Entry 5NG5 (electron microscopy, 6.50 A resolution (low resolution: residue-level contacts below are approximate; hydrogen-bond / salt-bridge calls are withheld)); this record covers chains E and J of the 15 polymer chains in the assembly.

# Chain E
Molecule: Multidrug efflux pump subunit AcrA
Organism: Escherichia coli
Reference sequence: P0AE06 (ACRA_ECOLI); numbering as in UniProt (aligned over 25-397)
Chain sequence (373 residues; each row starts with the number of its first residue):
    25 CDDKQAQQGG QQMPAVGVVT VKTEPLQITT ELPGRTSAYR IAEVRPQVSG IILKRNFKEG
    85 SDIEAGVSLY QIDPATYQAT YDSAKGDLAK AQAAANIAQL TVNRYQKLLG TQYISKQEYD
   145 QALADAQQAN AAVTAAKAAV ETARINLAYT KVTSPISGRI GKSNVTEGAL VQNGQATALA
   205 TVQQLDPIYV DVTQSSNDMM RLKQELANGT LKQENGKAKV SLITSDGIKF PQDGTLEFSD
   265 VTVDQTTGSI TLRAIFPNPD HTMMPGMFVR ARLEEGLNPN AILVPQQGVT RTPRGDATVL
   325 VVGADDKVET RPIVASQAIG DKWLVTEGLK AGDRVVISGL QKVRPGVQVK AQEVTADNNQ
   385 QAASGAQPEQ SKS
Not modelled in the structure: 25-37, 378-397
Construct notes: conflict Met223 (Phe in P0AE06), Met224 (Leu in P0AE06), Met287 (Leu in P0AE06), Met288 (Leu in P0AE06)
UniProt features mapped onto this chain:
  - lipidation: Cys25 (N-palmitoyl cysteine)

# Chain J
Molecule: Multidrug efflux pump subunit AcrB
Organism: Escherichia coli
Reference sequence: P31224 (ACRB_ECOLI); residue numbers follow UniProt; this construct covers 1-1049
Chain sequence (1049 residues; numbered 1 to 1049; the number before each row is that of its first residue):
     1 MPNFFIDRPI FAWVIAIIIM LAGGLAILKL PVAQYPTIAP PAVTISASYP GADAKTVQDT
    61 VTQVIEQNMN GIDNLMYMSS NSDSTGTVQI TLTFESGTDA DIAQVQVQNK LQLAMPLLPQ
   121 EVQQQGVSVE KSSSSFLMVV GVINTDGTMT QEDISDYVAA NMKDAISRTS GVGDVQLFGS
   181 QYAMRIWMNP NELNKFQLTP VDVITAIKAQ NAQVAAGQLG GTPPVKGQQL NASIIAQTRL
   241 TSTEEFGKIL LKVNQDGSRV LLRDVAKIEL GGENYDIIAE FNGQPASGLG IKLATGANAL
   301 DTAAAIRAEL AKMEPFFPSG LKIVYPYDTT PFVKISIHEV VKTLVEAIIL VFLVMYLFLQ
   361 NFRATLIPTI AVPVVLLGTF AVLAAFGFSI NTLTMFGMVL AIGLLVDDAI VVVENVERVM
   421 AEEGLPPKEA TRKSMGQIQG ALVGIAMVLS AVFVPMAFFG GSTGAIYRQF SITIVSAMAL
   481 SVLVALILTP ALCATMLKPI AKGDHGEGKK GFFGWFNRMF EKSTHHYTDS VGGILRSTGR
   541 YLVLYLIIVV GMAYLFVRLP SSFLPDEDQG VFMTMVQLPA GATQERTQKV LNEVTHYYLT
   601 KEKNNVESVF AVNGFGFAGR GQNTGIAFVS LKDWADRPGE ENKVEAITMR ATRAFSQIKD
   661 AMVFAFNLPA IVELGTATGF DFELIDQAGL GHEKLTQARN QLLAEAAKHP DMLTSVRPNG
   721 LEDTPQFKID IDQEKAQALG VSINDINTTL GAAWGGSYVN DFIDRGRVKK VYVMSEAKYR
   781 MLPDDIGDWY VRAADGQMVP FSAFSSSRWE YGSPRLERYN GLPSMEILGQ AAPGKSTGEA
   841 MELMEQLASK LPTGVGYDWT GMSYQERLSG NQAPSLYAIS LIVVFLCLAA LYESWSIPFS
   901 VMLVVPLGVI GALLAATFRG LTNDVYFQVG LLTTIGLSAK NAILIVEFAK DLMDKEGKGL
   961 IEATLDAVRM RLRPILMTSL AFILGVMPLV ISTGAGSGAQ NAVGTGVMGG MVTATVLAIF
  1021 FVPVFFVVVR RRFSRKNEDI EHSHTVDHH
Not modelled in the structure: 1034-1049
Ligand contacts: 5QF (6-[2-(3,4-dimethoxyphenyl)ethylsulfanyl]-8-[4-(2-methoxyethyl)piperazin-1-yl]-3,3-dimethyl-1,4-dihydropyrano[3,4-c]pyridine-5-carbonitrile): Phe136, Val139, Gln151, Phe178, Gly179, Ile277, Ile278, Ala279, Ala286, Ser287, Gly288, Leu289, Pro326, Tyr327, Val571, Met573, Phe610, Val612, Phe615, Phe617, Arg620, Phe628, Leu668
UniProt features mapped onto this chain:
  - mutagenesis: His526 (H526Y: Partially restores chloramphenicol resistance to an AcrZ G30R mutant)

# Chain E / chain J interface
Residue-residue contacts (26):
  Leu56(E) - Gly257(J)
  Pro57(E) - Gly257(J)
  Pro57(E) - Ser258(J)
  Pro57(E) - Arg259(J)
  Arg59(E) - Gln255(J)
  Thr217(E) - Gln255(J)
  Thr217(E) - Asp256(J)
  Thr217(E) - Gly257(J)
  Thr217(E) - Ser258(J)
  Gln218(E) - Asp256(J)
  Ser219(E) - Asp256(J)
  Gln269(E) - Lys195(J)
  Thr270(E) - Phe196(J)
  Thr270(E) - Gln197(J)
  Thr270(E) - Lys252(J)
  Thr271(E) - Phe196(J)
  Thr271(E) - Lys252(J)
  Thr271(E) - Val253(J)
  Thr271(E) - Asn254(J)
  Thr271(E) - Asp256(J)
  Gly272(E) - Asp256(J)
  Ser273(E) - Gln255(J)
  Ser273(E) - Asp256(J)
  Arg318(E) - Tyr182(J)
  Arg318(E) - Leu270(J)
  Arg318(E) - Arg765(J)
Also at the interface, not in a pair above, chain E (15 interface residues in all): Glu55, Asn221, Thr275
Also at the interface, not in a pair above, chain J (15 interface residues in all): Asp264

# Summary
Chain E and chain J each contribute 15 residues to their interface. Bound to chain J: compound 5QF. Curated
annotation (UniProt) lists one mutagenesis site on chain J.
Here chain E is Multidrug efflux pump subunit AcrA and chain J is Multidrug efflux pump subunit AcrB, both
from Escherichia coli. Entry 5NG5 (multi-drug efflux; membrane transport; RND superfamily; Drug resistance)
was determined by electron microscopy together with 5O66, 5V5S and 5NC5 from the same study.
